8BED - chains G and W of the 8 polymer chains in the assembly; structure by electron microscopy, 2.03 A resolution.

[Chain G]
Protein: NADH dehydrogenase [ubiquinone] iron-sulfur protein 1, mitochondrial
From: Arabidopsis thaliana
Notes: EC 7.1.1.2
UniProtKB: Q9FGI6 (NDUS1_ARATH); residues 1-748 here = UniProt positions 1-748
Chain sequence (748 residues; row label = number of the first residue in the row):
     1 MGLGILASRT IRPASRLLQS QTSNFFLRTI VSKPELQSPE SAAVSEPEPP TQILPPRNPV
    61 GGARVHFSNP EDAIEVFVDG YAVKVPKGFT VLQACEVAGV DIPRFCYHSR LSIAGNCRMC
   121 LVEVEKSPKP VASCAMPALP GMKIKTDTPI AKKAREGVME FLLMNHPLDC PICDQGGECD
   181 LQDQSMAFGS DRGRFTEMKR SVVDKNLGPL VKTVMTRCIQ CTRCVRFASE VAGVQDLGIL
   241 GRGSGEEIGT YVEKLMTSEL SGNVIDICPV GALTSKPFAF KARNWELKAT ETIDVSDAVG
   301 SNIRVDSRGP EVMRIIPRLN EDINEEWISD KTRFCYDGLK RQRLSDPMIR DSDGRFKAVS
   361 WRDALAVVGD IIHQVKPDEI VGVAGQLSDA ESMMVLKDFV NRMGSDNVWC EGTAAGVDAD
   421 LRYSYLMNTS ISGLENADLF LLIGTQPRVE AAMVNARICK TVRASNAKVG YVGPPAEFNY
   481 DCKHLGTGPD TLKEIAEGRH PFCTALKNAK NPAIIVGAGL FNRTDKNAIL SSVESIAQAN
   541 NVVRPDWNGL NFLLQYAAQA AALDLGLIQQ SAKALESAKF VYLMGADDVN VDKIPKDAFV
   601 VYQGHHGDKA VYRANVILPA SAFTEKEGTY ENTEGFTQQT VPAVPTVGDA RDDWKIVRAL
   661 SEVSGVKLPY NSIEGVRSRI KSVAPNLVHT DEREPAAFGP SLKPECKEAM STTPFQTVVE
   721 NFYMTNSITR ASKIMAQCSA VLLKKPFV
Unresolved in the structure: 1-56, 744-748
Ion coordination: 2Fe-2S cluster Fe: C106, C117, C120, C134; 4Fe-4S cluster Fe site 1: H166, C170, C173, C179; 4Fe-4S cluster Fe site 2: C218, C221, C224, C268
Residues lining bound ligands:
  - 2Fe-2S cluster (FES): R104, F105, C106, Y107, G115, N116, C117, R118, M119, C120, C134
  - 4Fe-4S cluster (SF4), molecule 1: H166, P167, D169, C170, C173, Q175, G176, C179, L181, Q182, V270, G271
  - 4Fe-4S cluster (SF4), molecule 2: M215, C218, I219, Q220, C221, T222, R223, C224, I248, C268, P269, V270, A272, L273

[Chain W]
Protein: NADH dehydrogenase [ubiquinone] 1 alpha subcomplex subunit 6
From: Arabidopsis thaliana
UniProtKB: Q9LHI0 (NDUA6_ARATH); numbering as in UniProt (aligned over 1-133)
Chain sequence (133 residues; each row starts with the number of its first residue):
     1 MAAPFALRKI GVPPNSANLT EARRRVFDFF RAACRSIPTI MDIYNLQDVV APSQLRYAIS
    61 AQIRNNAHIT DPKVIDLLIF KGMEELTDIV DHAKQRHHII GQYVVGEGLV QNTGNKDQGK
   121 TDFLKNFYTS NYF
Unresolved in the structure: 1-118

[Chain G / chain W interface]
Pairs across the interface (26; chain G residue first):
  W361(G) - F127(W)  hydrophobic
  R362(G) - Y128(W)
  L365(G) - F127(W)  hydrophobic
  S621(G) - N131(W)
  P645(G) - Y132(W)
  T646(G) - Y132(W)  hydrogen bond (backbone-side chain)
  A650(G) - N131(W)
  R651(G) - F127(W)  hydrogen bond (side chain-backbone)
  R651(G) - Y128(W)
  R651(G) - T129(W)
  R651(G) - S130(W)  hydrogen bond (side chain-backbone)
  R651(G) - N131(W)
  D652(G) - N131(W)  hydrogen bond (backbone-side chain)
  W654(G) - F123(W)  hydrophobic
  K655(G) - F123(W)
  K655(G) - F127(W)
  K655(G) - N131(W)  hydrogen bond (side chain-backbone)
  I656(G) - F127(W)
  R658(G) - T121(W)
  R658(G) - F123(W)
  A659(G) - F123(W)
  A659(G) - F127(W)  hydrophobic
  E662(G) - T121(W)  hydrogen bond (side chain-backbone)
  E662(G) - L124(W)
  V663(G) - Y128(W)
  N671(G) - F123(W)
Interface residues without a listed pair, chain W (11 interface residues in all): K120, F133

[In short]
17 residues of chain G and 11 residues of chain W are in contact, with 6 hydrogen bonds. Among the polar pairs
are T646(G)-Y132(W), R651(G)-F127(W) and R651(G)-S130(W). Chain G binds 2Fe-2S cluster and 4Fe-4S cluster.
Chain G is NADH dehydrogenase [ubiquinone] iron-sulfur protein 1, mitochondrial and chain W is NADH
dehydrogenase [ubiquinone] 1 alpha subcomplex subunit 6, both from Arabidopsis thaliana; the structure,
Cryo-EM structure of the Arabidopsis thaliana I+III2 supercomplex (CI peripheral tip), was determined by
electron microscopy together with 8BEE, 8BEF, 8BEH, 8BEL, 8BEP, 8BPX, 8BQ5 and 8BQ6 from the same study.
